6XTX - chains A and C of the 12 polymer chains in the assembly; structure by electron microscopy, 3.29 A resolution.

Chain A:
Protein: DNA replication complex GINS protein PSF1
Source organism: Homo sapiens
Reference sequence: Q14691 (PSF1_HUMAN); residue numbers follow UniProt; this construct covers 1-196
Sequence (196 residues; numbered 1 to 196; the number before each row is that of its first residue):
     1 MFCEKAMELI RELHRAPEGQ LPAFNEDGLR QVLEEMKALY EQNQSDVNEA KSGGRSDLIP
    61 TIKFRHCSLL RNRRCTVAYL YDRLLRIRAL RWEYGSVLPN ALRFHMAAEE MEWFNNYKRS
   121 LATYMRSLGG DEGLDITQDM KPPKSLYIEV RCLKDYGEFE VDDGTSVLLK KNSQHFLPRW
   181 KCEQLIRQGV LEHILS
Curated features (UniProtKB/Swiss-Prot):
  - natural variant: Arg83 (R83C: In IMD55), Cys152 (C152Y: In IMD55)

Chain C:
Protein: DNA replication complex GINS protein PSF3
Source organism: Homo sapiens
Reference sequence: Q9BRX5 (PSF3_HUMAN); residues 1-216 here = UniProt positions 1-216
Sequence (216 residues; row label = number of the first residue in the row):
     1 MSEAYFRVES GALGPEENFL SLDDILMSHE KLPVRTETAM PRLGAFFLER SAGAETDNAV
    61 PQGSKLELPL WLAKGLFDNK RRILSVELPK IYQEGWRTVF SADPNVVDLH KMGPHFYGFG
   121 SQLLHFDSPE NADISQSLLQ TFIGRFRRIM DSSQNAYNED TSALVARLDE MERGLFQTGQ
   181 KGLNDFQCWE KGQASQITAS NLVQNYKKRK FTDMED
Unresolved in the structure: 1-2, 48-57, 207-216
Curated features (UniProtKB/Swiss-Prot):
  - region: Met1 to Glu16 (Not essential for folding and stability of GINS complex, but may regulate accessibility to the central complex pore)

Interface between chain A and chain C:
Contacting residue pairs (62):
  Met1(A) - Glu67(C)
  Met1(A) - Leu68(C)  hydrophobic
  Met1(A) - Pro69(C)
  Met1(A) - Leu72(C)  hydrophobic
  Phe2(A) - Phe46(C)  hydrophobic
  Glu4(A) - His29(C)
  Met7(A) - Leu26(C)  hydrophobic
  Met7(A) - His29(C)
  Ile10(A) - Leu22(C)  hydrophobic
  Ile10(A) - Leu26(C)  hydrophobic
  Arg11(A) - Leu26(C)
  His14(A) - Asp23(C)  salt bridge
  His14(A) - Leu26(C)
  Gly19(A) - Tyr5(C)
  Gln20(A) - Asn205(C)  hydrogen bond
  Arg55(A) - Arg42(C)
  Asp57(A) - Pro41(C)
  Leu58(A) - Pro41(C)  hydrophobic
  Leu58(A) - Arg42(C)
  Thr61(A) - Met40(C)
  Thr61(A) - Pro41(C)  hydrogen bond (side chain-backbone)
  Thr61(A) - Arg42(C)
  Thr61(A) - Leu43(C)
  Lys63(A) - Gly75(C)
  Lys63(A) - Leu76(C)
  Lys63(A) - Ile83(C)
  Phe64(A) - Leu43(C)  hydrophobic
  Arg65(A) - Arg42(C)
  Arg65(A) - Leu43(C)
  Cys67(A) - Leu72(C)  hydrophobic
  Ser68(A) - Trp71(C)
  Arg71(A) - Ile25(C)  hydrogen bond (side chain-backbone)
  Arg71(A) - Ser28(C)
  Arg71(A) - Trp71(C)
  Arg74(A) - Asn18(C)  hydrogen bond (side chain-backbone)
  Arg74(A) - Phe19(C)  hydrogen bond (side chain-backbone)
  Arg74(A) - Ile25(C)
  Val77(A) - Phe19(C)  hydrophobic
  Ala78(A) - Leu20(C)  hydrophobic
  Ala78(A) - Leu22(C)  hydrophobic
  Ala78(A) - Ile25(C)  hydrophobic
  Tyr81(A) - Leu20(C)  hydrophobic
  Asp82(A) - Tyr5(C)  hydrogen bond
  Asp82(A) - Leu22(C)
  Arg86(A) - Tyr5(C)  hydrogen bond
  Arg88(A) - Ala4(C)
  Arg88(A) - Phe6(C)
  Glu93(A) - Ser200(C)
  Glu93(A) - Asn201(C)  hydrogen bond
  Tyr94(A) - Leu202(C)  hydrophobic
  Lys141(A) - Ala194(C)
  Ile148(A) - Ile197(C)  hydrophobic
  Lys154(A) - Tyr206(C)  hydrogen bond
  Ile186(A) - Ile197(C)
  Arg187(A) - Ala199(C)
  Arg187(A) - Ser200(C)
  Arg187(A) - Leu202(C)
  Gln188(A) - Leu202(C)
  His193(A) - Gln196(C)  hydrogen bond (backbone-side chain)
  His193(A) - Ile197(C)  hydrogen bond (side chain-backbone)
  Ser196(A) - Ser195(C)
  Ser196(A) - Gln196(C)
Interface residues without a listed pair, chain A (46 interface residues in all): Cys3, Leu13, Glu18, Asp46, Pro60, Cys75, Leu85, Leu90, Lys144, Ile194
Interface residues without a listed pair, chain C (43 interface residues in all): Glu3, Val8, Glu17, Asp24, Thr38, Ala39, Phe47, Thr198

Overview:
46 residues of chain A and 43 residues of chain C are in contact; the contacts include 11 hydrogen bonds and 1
salt bridge. Among the polar pairs are His14(A)-Asp23(C), Gln20(A)-Asn205(C) and Thr61(A)-Pro41(C).
Here chain A is DNA replication complex GINS protein PSF1 and chain C is DNA replication complex GINS protein
PSF3, both from Homo sapiens. Entry 6XTX (CryoEM structure of human CMG bound to ATPgammaS and DNA) was
determined by electron microscopy (same publication as 6XTY).
